9F3P - chains A and Y of the 3 polymer chains in the assembly; structure by electron microscopy, 3.97 A resolution.

Chain A:
Molecule: Interferon-induced helicase C domain-containing protein 1
From: Mus musculus
Notes: EC 3.6.4.13
UniProt: Q8R5F7 (IFIH1_MOUSE); residue numbers follow UniProt; this construct covers 3-645, 664-1025
Chain sequence (1028 residues; row label = number of the first residue in the row; note: 18 numbers in that range are skipped by the numbering (no residue carries them; nothing is unmodelled there); numbers below 1 keep their minus sign (Met-20 is residue -20)):
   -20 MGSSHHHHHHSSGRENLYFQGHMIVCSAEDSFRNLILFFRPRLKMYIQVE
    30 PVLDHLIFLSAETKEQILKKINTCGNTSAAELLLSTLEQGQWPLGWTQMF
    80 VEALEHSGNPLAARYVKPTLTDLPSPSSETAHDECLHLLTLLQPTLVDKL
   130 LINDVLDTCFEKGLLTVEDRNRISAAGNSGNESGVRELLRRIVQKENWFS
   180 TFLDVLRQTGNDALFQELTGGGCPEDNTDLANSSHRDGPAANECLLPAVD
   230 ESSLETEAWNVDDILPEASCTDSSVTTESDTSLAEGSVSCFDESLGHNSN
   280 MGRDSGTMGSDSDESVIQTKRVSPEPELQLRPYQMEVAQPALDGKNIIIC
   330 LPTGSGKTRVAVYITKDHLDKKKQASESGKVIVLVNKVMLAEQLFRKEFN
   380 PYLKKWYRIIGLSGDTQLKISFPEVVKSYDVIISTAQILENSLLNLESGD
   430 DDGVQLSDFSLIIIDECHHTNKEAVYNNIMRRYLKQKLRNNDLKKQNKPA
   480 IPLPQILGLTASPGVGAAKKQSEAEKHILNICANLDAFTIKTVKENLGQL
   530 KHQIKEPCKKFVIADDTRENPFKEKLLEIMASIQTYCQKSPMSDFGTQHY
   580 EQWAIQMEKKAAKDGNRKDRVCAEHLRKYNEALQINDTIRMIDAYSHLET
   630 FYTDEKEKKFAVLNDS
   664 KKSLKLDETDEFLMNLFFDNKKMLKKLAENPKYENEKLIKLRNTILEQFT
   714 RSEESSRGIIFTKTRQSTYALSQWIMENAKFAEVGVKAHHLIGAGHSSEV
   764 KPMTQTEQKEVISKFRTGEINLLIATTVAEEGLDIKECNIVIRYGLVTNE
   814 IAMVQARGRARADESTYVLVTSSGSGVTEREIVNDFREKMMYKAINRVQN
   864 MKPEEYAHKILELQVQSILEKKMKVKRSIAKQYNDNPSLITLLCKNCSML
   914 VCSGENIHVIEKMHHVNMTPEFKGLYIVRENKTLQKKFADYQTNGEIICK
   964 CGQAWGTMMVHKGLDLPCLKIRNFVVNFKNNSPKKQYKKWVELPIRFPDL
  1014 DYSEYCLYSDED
Unresolved in the structure: -20 to 306, 664-668, 947-955, 1021-1025
Construct notes: initiating methionine (-20); expression tag (-19 to 2); engineered mutation Thr946 (Ala in Q8R5F7)
Curated features (UniProtKB/Swiss-Prot):
  - binding site (Zn(2+)): Cys907, Cys910, Cys962, Cys964
  - site (Cleavage): Asp208, Leu209, Asp216, Gly217, Asp251, Ser252
  - modified residue (Phosphoserine): Ser289, Ser291, Ser302, Ser645, Ser828
  - cross-link (Glycyl lysine isopeptide (Lys-Gly)): Lys23 (interchain with G-Cter in ISG15), Lys43 (interchain with G-Cter in ISG15)
Ion coordination: Zn2+: Cys907, Cys910, Cys962, Cys964
Reported in the primary citation:
  - mutagenesis - R843H, A946T (2- to 4-fold): decreased binding to 200- and 300-bp dsRNA
  - mutagenesis - R843H, A946T: unchanged stability
  - mutagenesis - A946T: unchanged catalytic activity
  - mutagenesis - A946T: increased signaling
  - binding site for the 15-nt RNA strand: Arg843
  - mutagenesis - I873*: abolished binding to dsRNA
  - disease-associated variants - R843H (2- to 4-fold): decreased binding to 200- and 300-bp dsRNA
  - disease-associated variants - R843H: unchanged stability
  - mutagenesis - R843H: decreased catalytic activity

Chain Y:
Molecule: 15-nt RNA strand
Sequence (15 nucleotides; numbered 1 to 15; the number before each row is that of its first residue):
     1 UCUCCUCGGCUUGAC

How chain A and chain Y interact:
Contacting residue pairs (39):
  Asn365(A) with C7(Y), hydrogen bond to the sugar; G8(Y), sugar contact
  Lys366(A) with C7(Y), phosphate contact; G8(Y), sugar contact
  Val367(A) with G8(Y), phosphate contact; G9(Y), phosphate contact
  Ser392(A) with G9(Y), phosphate contact
  Gly393(A) with G9(Y), hydrogen bond to the phosphate; C10(Y), phosphate contact
  Thr414(A) with G8(Y), phosphate contact; G9(Y), phosphate contact
  Gln416(A) with G8(Y), sugar contact; G9(Y), sugar contact
  Ile417(A) with G9(Y), phosphate contact; C10(Y), phosphate contact
  Asn420(A) with G9(Y), hydrogen bond to the sugar
  Glu580(A) with U3(Y), sugar contact
  Lys726(A) with C4(Y), hydrogen bond to the sugar; C5(Y), sugar contact
  Thr727(A) with C4(Y), sugar contact; C5(Y), sugar contact
  Arg728(A) with C5(Y), phosphate contact; U6(Y), salt bridge to the phosphate
  Ile755(A) with U6(Y), phosphate contact
  Gly756(A) with U6(Y), hydrogen bond to the phosphate; C7(Y), phosphate contact
  Ala757(A) with C7(Y), hydrogen bond to the phosphate
  Gly758(A) with C7(Y), phosphate contact
  Ser761(A) with C4(Y), phosphate contact; C5(Y), hydrogen bond to the phosphate
  Thr789(A) with C5(Y), phosphate contact; U6(Y), phosphate contact
  Thr790(A) with C5(Y), hydrogen bond to the sugar; U6(Y), hydrogen bond to the sugar
  Val791(A) with U6(Y), phosphate contact; C7(Y), phosphate contact
  Glu924(A) with U11(Y), hydrogen bond to the sugar; U12(Y), sugar contact
  His974(A) with U12(Y), sugar contact
Interface residues without a listed pair, chain A (32 interface residues in all): Asp394, Gln581, Lys588, Arg606, Gln729, Ser760, Gln771, Met926, Val973
Interface residues without a listed pair, chain Y (12 interface residues in all): C2, G13

Summary:
Chain A and chain Y form an interface of 32 and 12 residues respectively, with 10 hydrogen bonds and 1 salt
bridge. Polar pairs include Asn365(A)-C7(Y), Asn420(A)-G9(Y) and Lys726(A)-C4(Y). The paper reports a binding
site for the 15-nt RNA strand at Arg843(A); R843H and A946T of chain A reduce binding to 200- and 300-bp
dsRNA.
Chain A is Interferon-induced helicase C domain-containing protein 1 (Mus musculus) and chain Y is a 15-nt RNA
strand; the structure, Cryo-EM structure of the A946T MDA5-dsRNA filament, was determined by electron
microscopy together with 9F0J, 9F1U, 9F20, 9F2L and 9F2W from the same study.
